5EU5 - chains A and C of the 3 polymer chains in the assembly; structure by X-ray diffraction, 1.54 A resolution.

== Chain A ==
Molecule: HLA class I histocompatibility antigen, A-2 alpha chain
Source organism: Homo sapiens
UniProtKB: P01892 (1A02_HUMAN); residues 1-276 here correspond to UniProt positions 25-300 (UniProt number = residue number + 24)
Sequence (276 residues; numbered 1 to 276; the number before each row is that of its first residue):
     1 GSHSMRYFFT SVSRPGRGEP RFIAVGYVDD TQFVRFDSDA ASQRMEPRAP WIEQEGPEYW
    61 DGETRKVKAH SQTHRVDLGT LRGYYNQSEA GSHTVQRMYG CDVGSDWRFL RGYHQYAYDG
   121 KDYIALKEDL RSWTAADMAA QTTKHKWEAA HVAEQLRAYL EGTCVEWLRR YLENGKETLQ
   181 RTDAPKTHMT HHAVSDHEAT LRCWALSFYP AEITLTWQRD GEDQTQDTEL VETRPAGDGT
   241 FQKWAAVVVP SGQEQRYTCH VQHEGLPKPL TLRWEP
Disulfide bonds: C101-C164, C203-C259

== Chain C ==
Molecule: Peptide antigen YLEPAPVTA
Source organism: synthetic construct
Sequence (9 residues; row label = number of the first residue in the row):
     1 YLEPAPVTA

== How chain A and chain C interact ==
Residue-residue contacts - 37 pairs, chain A then chain C:
  M5(A) - Y1(C)
  Y7(A) - Y1(C)  hydrogen bond (side chain-backbone)
  Y7(A) - L2(C)  hydrophobic
  F9(A) - L2(C)  hydrophobic
  M45(A) - L2(C)  hydrophobic
  E63(A) - Y1(C)
  E63(A) - L2(C)  hydrogen bond (side chain-backbone)
  K66(A) - Y1(C)
  K66(A) - L2(C)  hydrogen bond (side chain-backbone)
  K66(A) - E3(C)
  K66(A) - P4(C)
  V67(A) - L2(C)
  A69(A) - P6(C)
  H70(A) - E3(C)  salt bridge
  H70(A) - P6(C)
  T73(A) - P6(C)  hydrogen bond (side chain-backbone)
  T73(A) - V7(C)
  T73(A) - T8(C)
  V76(A) - T8(C)
  D77(A) - T8(C)
  D77(A) - A9(C)  hydrogen bond (side chain-backbone)
  Y99(A) - L2(C)
  Y99(A) - E3(C)  hydrogen bond (side chain-backbone)
  H114(A) - E3(C)  salt bridge
  T143(A) - A9(C)  hydrogen bond (side chain-backbone)
  K146(A) - T8(C)  hydrogen bond
  K146(A) - A9(C)
  W147(A) - V7(C)
  W147(A) - T8(C)  hydrogen bond (side chain-backbone)
  W147(A) - A9(C)  hydrophobic
  L156(A) - E3(C)
  Y159(A) - Y1(C)  hydrogen bond (side chain-backbone)
  Y159(A) - L2(C)
  Y159(A) - E3(C)
  T163(A) - Y1(C)
  W167(A) - Y1(C)
  Y171(A) - Y1(C)  hydrogen bond (side chain-backbone)
Interface residues without a listed pair, chain A (28 interface residues in all): Y59, T80, Y84, R97, Y123, V152

== Summary ==
28 residues of chain A and 8 residues of chain C are in contact; the contacts include 11 hydrogen bonds and 2
salt bridges. Among the polar pairs are H70(A)-E3(C), H114(A)-E3(C) and Y7(A)-Y1(C).
Here chain A is HLA class I histocompatibility antigen, A-2 alpha chain (Homo sapiens) and chain C is Peptide
antigen YLEPAPVTA (synthetic construct). Entry 5EU5 (HLA Class I antigen) was determined by X-ray diffraction
(same publication as 5EU3, 5EU4 and 5EU6).
